PDB entry 8FSQ | X-ray diffraction, 1.76 A resolution | chains A and B

# Chain A
Name: YejA
Organism: Escherichia coli
Reference sequence: P33913 (YEJA_ECOLI); residues 2-586 here correspond to UniProt positions 20-604 (UniProt number = residue number + 18)
Chain sequence (585 residues; row label = number of the first residue in the row):
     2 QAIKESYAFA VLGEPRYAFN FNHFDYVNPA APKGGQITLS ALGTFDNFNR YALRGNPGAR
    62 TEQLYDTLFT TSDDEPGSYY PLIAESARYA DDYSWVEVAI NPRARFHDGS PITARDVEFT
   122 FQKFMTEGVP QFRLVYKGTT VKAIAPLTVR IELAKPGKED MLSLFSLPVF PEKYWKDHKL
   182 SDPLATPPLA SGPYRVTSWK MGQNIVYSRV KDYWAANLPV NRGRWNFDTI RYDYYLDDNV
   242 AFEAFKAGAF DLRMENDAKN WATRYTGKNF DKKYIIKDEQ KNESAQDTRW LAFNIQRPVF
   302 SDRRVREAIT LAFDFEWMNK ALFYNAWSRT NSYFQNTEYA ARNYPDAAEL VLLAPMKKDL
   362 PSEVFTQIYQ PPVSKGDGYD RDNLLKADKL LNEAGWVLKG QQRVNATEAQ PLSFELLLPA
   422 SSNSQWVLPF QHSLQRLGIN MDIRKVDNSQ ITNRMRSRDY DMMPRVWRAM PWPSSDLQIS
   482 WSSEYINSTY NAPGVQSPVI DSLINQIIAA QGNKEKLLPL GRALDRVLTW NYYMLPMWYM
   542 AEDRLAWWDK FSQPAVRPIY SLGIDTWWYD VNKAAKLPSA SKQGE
Disordered / not traced: 2-3, 580-586
Differences from the reference sequence: conflict E409 (Thr427 in P33913), A410 (Gly428 in P33913)
Modified positions: Mse126, Mse162, Mse202, Mse255, Mse319, Mse357, Mse442, Mse456, Mse463, Mse464, Mse471, Mse535, Mse538, Mse541 (selenomethionine; parent Met)

# Chain B
Name: Microcin C7
Reference sequence: Q47505 (MCCC7_ECOLX); numbering as in UniProt (aligned over 1-7)
Chain sequence (7 residues; numbered 1 to 7; the number before each row is that of its first residue):
     1 MRTGNAX
Differences from the reference sequence: modified residue (7)
Modified positions: M1 (N-formylmethionine; FME); 7MD (5'-O-[(R)-(3-aminopropoxy)(L-alpha-aspartylamino)phosphoryl]adenosine) at position 7
UniProt features mapped onto this chain:
  - modified residue: M1 (N-formylmethionine)

# Chain A / chain B interface
Residue-residue contacts (45; chain A residue first):
  S41(A) with 7MD_7(B)
  A42(A) with 7MD_7(B)
  L43(A) with 7MD_7(B)
  T45(A) with 7MD_7(B)
  R51(A) with N5(B), hydrogen bond (side chain-backbone); 7MD_7(B)
  Y52(A) with T3(B)
  L54(A) with N5(B)
  N57(A) with 7MD_7(B)
  P58(A) with 7MD_7(B)
  A60(A) with 7MD_7(B)
  F125(A) with T3(B)
  V130(A) with R2(B); T3(B); G4(B); N5(B)
  Q132(A) with M1(B), hydrogen bond (side chain-backbone); G4(B); N5(B)
  F133(A) with R2(B)
  V136(A) with R2(B)
  Y137(A) with R2(B), hydrogen bond
  D161(A) with R2(B), salt bridge
  S164(A) with R2(B), hydrogen bond
  L168(A) with T3(B)
  Y235(A) with 7MD_7(B)
  N449(A) with 7MD_7(B)
  T453(A) with 7MD_7(B)
  Mse456(A) with A6(B); 7MD_7(B)
  R457(A) with N5(B); A6(B), hydrogen bond (side chain-backbone)
  R469(A) with M1(B)
  S476(A) with R2(B), hydrogen bond
  D477(A) with R2(B), salt bridge
  I480(A) with M1(B); R2(B)
  S481(A) with M1(B)
  S489(A) with N5(B), hydrogen bond (backbone-side chain)
  T490(A) with N5(B); A6(B), hydrogen bond (side chain-backbone)
  Y491(A) with M1(B); G4(B), hydrogen bond (side chain-backbone); N5(B), hydrogen bond (side chain-backbone); A6(B), hydrogen bond (side chain-backbone)
Also at the interface, not in a pair above, chain A (38 interface residues in all): F46, A53, G59, E160, R466, V467

# In short
The interface between chain A and chain B involves 38 residues on one side and 7 on the other; the contacts
include 11 hydrogen bonds and 2 salt bridges. Polar contacts include D161(A)-R2(B), D477(A)-R2(B) and
R51(A)-N5(B).
Here chain A is YejA (Escherichia coli) and chain B is Microcin C7. Entry 8FSQ (Complex Structure of YejA with
Microcin C7) was determined by X-ray diffraction, deposited together with 8FSR, 8FSS and 7Z6F.
